Entry 9I1R (electron microscopy, 2.51 A resolution); this record covers chains k and w of the 50 polymer chains in the assembly.

== Chain k ==
Name: Phycobiliprotein ApcE
Source organism: Chroococcidiopsis thermalis PCC 7203
UniProtKB: K9TUP3 (K9TUP3_CHRTP); residues 1-780 here = UniProt positions 1-780
Sequence (780 residues; numbered 1 to 780; the number before each row is that of its first residue):
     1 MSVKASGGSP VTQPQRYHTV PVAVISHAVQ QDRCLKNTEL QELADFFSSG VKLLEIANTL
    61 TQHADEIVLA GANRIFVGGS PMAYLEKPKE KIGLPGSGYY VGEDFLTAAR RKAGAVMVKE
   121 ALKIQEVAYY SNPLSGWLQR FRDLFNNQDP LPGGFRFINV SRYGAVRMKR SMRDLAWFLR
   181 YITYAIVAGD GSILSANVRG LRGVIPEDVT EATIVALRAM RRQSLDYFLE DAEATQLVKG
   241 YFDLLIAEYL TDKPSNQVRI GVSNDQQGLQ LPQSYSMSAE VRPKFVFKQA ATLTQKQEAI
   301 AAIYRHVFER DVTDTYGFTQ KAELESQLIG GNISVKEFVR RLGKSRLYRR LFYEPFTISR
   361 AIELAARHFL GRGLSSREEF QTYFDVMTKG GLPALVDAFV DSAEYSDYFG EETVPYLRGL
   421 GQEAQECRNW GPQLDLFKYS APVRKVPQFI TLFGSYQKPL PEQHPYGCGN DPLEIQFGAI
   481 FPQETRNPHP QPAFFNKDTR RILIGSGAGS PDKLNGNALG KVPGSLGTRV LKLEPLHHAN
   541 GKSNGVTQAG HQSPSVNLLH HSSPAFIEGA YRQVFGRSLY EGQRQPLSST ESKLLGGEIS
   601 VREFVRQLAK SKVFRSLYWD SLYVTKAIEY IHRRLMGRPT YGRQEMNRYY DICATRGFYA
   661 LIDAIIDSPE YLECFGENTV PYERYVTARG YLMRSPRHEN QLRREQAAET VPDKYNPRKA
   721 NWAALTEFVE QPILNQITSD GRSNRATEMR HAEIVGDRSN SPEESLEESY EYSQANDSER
Not modelled in the structure: 1, 111-148, 538-549, 706-709, 725-780
Small-molecule neighbours:
  - phycocyanobilin (CYC), molecule 1: Pro14, Gln267, Leu269, Leu271, Tyr275, Leu420, Glu423, Ala424, Gln425, Glu426, Cys427, Trp430
  - phycocyanobilin (CYC), molecule 2: Ile75, Phe76, Ile158, Tyr163, Arg167, Arg170, Ser171, Arg173, Asp174, Leu175, Trp177, Phe178, Tyr181, Asn197, Val198, Leu201, Val204, Ile205, Pro206, Val209, Thr213
  - phycocyanobilin (CYC), molecule 3: Gly93, Leu94, Pro95
  - phycocyanobilin (CYC), molecule 4: Glu323, Ser326, Gln327, Ile329, Gly330
  - phycocyanobilin (CYC), molecule 5: Thr357, Ile358, Ser359, Arg377, Phe380, Gln381, Phe384, Ile450
  - phycocyanobilin (CYC), molecule 6: Tyr466, Tyr623, Val624, Thr625, Arg643, Asn647, Tyr650
  - phycocyanobilin (CYC), molecule 7: Ile475, Gln476, Phe477, Gly478, Arg577
  - phycocyanobilin (CYC), molecule 8: Ile502, Leu503, Ile504, Gly505, Leu519, Gly520, Lys521, Tyr691
  - phycocyanobilin (CYC), molecule 9: Ser553, Ser589, Ser592, Lys593, Leu595, Gly596, Glu598
Reported in the primary citation:
  - binding site for phycocyanobilin: Trp177

== Chain w ==
Name: Allophycocyanin beta subunit apoprotein
Source organism: Chroococcidiopsis thermalis PCC 7203
UniProtKB: K9TVG8 (K9TVG8_CHRTP); residues 1-161 here = UniProt positions 1-161
Sequence (161 residues; numbered 1 to 161; the number before each row is that of its first residue):
     1 MQDAITALIN SSDVQGRYLD PSSLDKLQNY FQSGDMRAKT AIAVSANAKN IVTKTVAKSL
    61 LYTDITAPGG NMYTCRRYAA CVRDLDYFLR YATYAMLAGD TSILDERILN GLRETYNSLG
   121 VPIGATIRSV QAMKEVVTSL VGADAGREMG VYFDHIAAGL S
Modified residues: Asn71 (N-methyl asparagine; MEN)
Glycans and other covalent adducts: phycocyanobilin (CYC) linked to Cys81
Small-molecule neighbours:
  - phycocyanobilin (CYC), molecule 1: Leu60, Ile65, Asn71, Met72, Arg77, Ala80, Arg83, Asp84, Leu85, Tyr87, Phe88, Arg107, Ile108, Leu112, Thr115, Tyr116, Leu119, Val121, Pro122, Ala125, Thr126, Ser129
  - phycocyanobilin (CYC), molecule 2: Leu61, Tyr62, Thr66, Met72, Tyr73, Thr74, Cys75, Tyr78
Reported in the primary citation:
  - binding site for phycocyanobilin: Cys75

== Chain k / chain w interface ==
Residue-residue contacts (56; chain k residue first):
  Gly8(k) - Asn117(w)
  Ser9(k) - Asn117(w)
  Val11(k) - Ile123(w)  hydrophobic
  Val11(k) - Ile127(w)  hydrophobic
  Lys91(k) - Tyr62(w)
  Leu94(k) - Tyr62(w)  hydrophobic
  Pro95(k) - Thr53(w)
  Pro95(k) - Ala57(w)
  Pro95(k) - Leu61(w)  hydrophobic
  Gly96(k) - Asn50(w)
  Gly96(k) - Thr53(w)
  Gly96(k) - Lys54(w)
  Pro465(k) - Ser118(w)
  Tyr466(k) - Glu114(w)
  Tyr466(k) - Thr115(w)
  Tyr466(k) - Ser118(w)
  Gly467(k) - Glu114(w)
  Gly467(k) - Ser118(w)
  Cys468(k) - Glu114(w)  hydrogen bond (backbone-side chain)
  Gly469(k) - Glu114(w)  hydrogen bond (backbone-side chain)
  Glu484(k) - Asn110(w)  hydrogen bond (backbone-side chain)
  Glu484(k) - Arg113(w)  salt bridge
  Glu484(k) - Glu114(w)
  Thr485(k) - Arg113(w)
  Pro490(k) - Glu114(w)
  Gln491(k) - Glu114(w)  hydrogen bond (backbone-side chain)
  Pro492(k) - Asn117(w)
  Pro492(k) - Ser118(w)
  Ala493(k) - Ser118(w)
  Phe494(k) - Asn117(w)
  Phe494(k) - Ser118(w)
  Lys497(k) - Arg76(w)
  Trp619(k) - Arg107(w)  hydrogen bond (backbone-side chain)
  Asp620(k) - Arg107(w)  hydrogen bond (backbone-side chain)
  Ser621(k) - Glu106(w)
  Leu622(k) - Glu106(w)
  Leu622(k) - Arg107(w)
  Tyr623(k) - Glu106(w)  hydrogen bond (backbone-backbone)
  Tyr623(k) - Arg107(w)
  Tyr623(k) - Ile108(w)
  Tyr623(k) - Asn110(w)
  Tyr623(k) - Gly111(w)
  Tyr623(k) - Leu112(w)
  Tyr623(k) - Thr115(w)
  Val624(k) - Tyr87(w)
  Val624(k) - Arg107(w)
  Lys626(k) - Asn110(w)
  Arg643(k) - Leu119(w)
  Asn647(k) - Arg83(w)  hydrogen bond
  Tyr650(k) - Arg83(w)
  Tyr650(k) - Asp84(w)  hydrogen bond
  Tyr650(k) - Tyr87(w)
  Asp651(k) - Arg83(w)  salt bridge
  Cys653(k) - Tyr87(w)  hydrogen bond (backbone-side chain)
  Ala654(k) - Arg83(w)
  Ala654(k) - Tyr87(w)  hydrophobic
Also at the interface, not in a pair above, chain k (36 interface residues in all): Ser6, Gln483, Phe495
Also at the interface, not in a pair above, chain w (31 interface residues in all): Met1, Arg90, Tyr91, Leu109, Gly120, Gly124, Ser161

== Summary ==
36 residues of chain k and 31 residues of chain w are in contact; the contacts include 10 hydrogen bonds and 2
salt bridges. Among the polar pairs are Glu484(k)-Arg113(w), Asp651(k)-Arg83(w) and Cys468(k)-Glu114(w). One
phycocyanobilin molecule is bound between chain k and chain w. The paper reports a binding site for
phycocyanobilin at Trp177(k) and Cys75(w).
Chain k is Phycobiliprotein ApcE and chain w is Allophycocyanin beta subunit apoprotein, both from
Chroococcidiopsis thermalis PCC 7203; the structure, Structure of the bicylindrical allophycocyanin core
expressed during far-red light photoacclimation (FaRLiP), was determined by electron microscopy.
